PDB entry 5NFI | X-ray diffraction, 2.51 A resolution | chain B

Chain B:
Molecule: Minor fimbrium anchoring subunit Mfa2
Organism: Porphyromonas gingivalis (strain ATCC 33277 / DSM 20709 / CIP 103683 / JCM 12257 / NCTC 11834 / 2561)
Reference sequence: B2RHG2 (MFA2_PORG3); residue numbers follow UniProt; this construct covers 40-320
Amino-acid sequence (281 residues; numbered 40 to 320; the number before each row is that of its first residue):
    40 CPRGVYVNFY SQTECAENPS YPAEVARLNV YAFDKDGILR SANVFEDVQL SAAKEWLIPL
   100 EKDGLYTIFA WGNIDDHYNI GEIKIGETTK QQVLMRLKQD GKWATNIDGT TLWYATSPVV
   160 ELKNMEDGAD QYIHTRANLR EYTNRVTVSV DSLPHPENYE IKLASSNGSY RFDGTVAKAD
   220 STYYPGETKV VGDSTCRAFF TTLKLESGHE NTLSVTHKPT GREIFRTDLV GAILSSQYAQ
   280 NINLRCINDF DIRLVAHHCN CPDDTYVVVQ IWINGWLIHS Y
Not modelled in the structure: 275-278
Modified positions: Mse-134 (selenomethionine; parent Met); Mse-164 (selenomethionine; parent Met)
Cystine bridges: Cys-54/Cys-285, Cys-298/Cys-300
What the authors report for this chain:
  - mutagenesis - C54A, C285A: abolished binding to Mfa1

In short:
From the paper: C54A and C285A abolish binding to Mfa1.
Chain B is Minor fimbrium anchoring subunit Mfa2 (Porphyromonas gingivalis (strain ATCC 33277 / DSM 20709 /
CIP 103683 / JCM 12257 / NCTC 11834 / 2561)); the structure, The fimbrial anchor protein Mfa2 from
Porphyromonas gingivalis, was determined by X-ray diffraction (same publication as 5NF2, 5NF3 and 5NF4).
